PDB entry 8E8Z | electron microscopy, 3.15 A resolution | chains 2 and 3 of the 6 polymer chains in the assembly

Chain 2:
Molecule: Capsid protein VP2
Organism: Human poliovirus 1 strain Sabin
Reference sequence: Q27ZS4 (Q27ZS4_9ENTO); residue numbers follow UniProt; this construct covers 10-272
Amino-acid sequence (263 residues; each row starts with the number of its first residue):
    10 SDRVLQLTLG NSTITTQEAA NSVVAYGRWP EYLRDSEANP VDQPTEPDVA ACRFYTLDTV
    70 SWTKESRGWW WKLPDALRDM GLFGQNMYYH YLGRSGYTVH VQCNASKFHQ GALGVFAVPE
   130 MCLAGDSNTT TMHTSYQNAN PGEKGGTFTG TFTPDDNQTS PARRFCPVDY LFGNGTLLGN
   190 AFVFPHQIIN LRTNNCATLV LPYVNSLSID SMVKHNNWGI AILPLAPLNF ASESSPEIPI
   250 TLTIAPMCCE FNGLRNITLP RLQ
Unresolved in the structure: 242-243

Chain 3:
Molecule: Capsid protein VP3
Organism: Human poliovirus 1 strain Sabin
Reference sequence: E7CRL3 (E7CRL3_9ENTO); residues 1-235 here correspond to UniProt positions 342-576 (UniProt number = residue number + 341)
Amino-acid sequence (235 residues; row label = number of the first residue in the row):
     1 GLPVMNTPGS NQYLTADNFQ SPCALPEFDV TPPIDIPGEV KNMMELAEID TMIPFDLSAK
    61 KKNTMEMYRV RLSDKPHTDD PILCLSLSPA SDPRLSHTML GEILNYYTHW AGSLKFTFLF
   121 CGSMMATGKL LVSYAPPGAD PPKKRKEAML GTHVIWDIGL QSSCTMVVPW ISNTTYRQTI
   181 DDSFTEGGYI SVFYQTRIVV PLSTPREMDI LGFVSACNDF SVRLMRDTTH IEQKA

Chain 2 / chain 3 interface:
Pairs across the interface (66):
  Arg37(2) with Asp35(3), salt bridge; Pro37(3)
  Arg43(2) with Asp35(3), salt bridge
  Glu46(2) with Ile34(3); Asp35(3), hydrogen bond (side chain-backbone)
  Arg76(2) with Met65(3)
  Lys116(2) with Ser123(3); Met124(3), hydrogen bond (backbone-backbone); Met125(3)
  Phe117(2) with Ser123(3); Leu202(3); Ser203(3); Thr204(3); Pro205(3)
  His118(2) with Ser123(3)
  Gln119(2) with Cys121(3); Gly122(3); Ser123(3), hydrogen bond (side chain-backbone); Pro205(3); Glu207(3), hydrogen bond (side chain-backbone); Met208(3)
  Gly120(2) with Cys121(3), hydrogen bond (backbone-backbone)
  Ala121(2) with Cys121(3), hydrophobic
  Asp178(2) with Met65(3)
  Tyr179(2) with Asn63(3), hydrogen bond (side chain-backbone); Met65(3)
  Leu186(2) with Tyr68(3); His97(3)
  Leu187(2) with Met65(3), hydrophobic; Tyr68(3), hydrogen bond (backbone-side chain)
  Gly188(2) with Thr51(3); Met52(3), hydrogen bond (backbone-backbone); Tyr68(3), hydrogen bond (backbone-side chain)
  Asn189(2) with Thr51(3); His97(3), hydrogen bond (side chain-backbone); Thr98(3); Met99(3), hydrogen bond (side chain-backbone)
  Phe191(2) with Ile49(3); Asp50(3); Met52(3), hydrophobic; Phe213(3), hydrophobic
  Val192(2) with Ile49(3), hydrophobic
  Ile197(2) with Leu119(3), hydrophobic
  Asn199(2) with Phe120(3), hydrogen bond (side chain-backbone); Cys121(3)
  Arg201(2) with Phe120(3); Gly122(3), hydrogen bond (side chain-backbone); Ser123(3), hydrogen bond (side chain-backbone); Met124(3), hydrogen bond (side chain-backbone); Ala126(3), hydrogen bond (side chain-backbone); Gly159(3), hydrogen bond (side chain-backbone)
  Thr202(2) with Ser162(3)
  Val213(2) with Ile36(3), hydrophobic
  Asn214(2) with Ile36(3)
  Ser217(2) with Ile34(3)
  Pro233(2) with Met65(3); Arg69(3)
  Leu234(2) with Arg69(3), hydrogen bond (backbone-side chain); Leu211(3), hydrophobic
  Ala235(2) with Cys121(3), hydrophobic
  Pro236(2) with Arg69(3); Asp209(3)
  Asn238(2) with Pro205(3); Glu207(3)
  Ala240(2) with Ser203(3); Thr204(3)
Other interface residues (no listed pair), chain 2 (38 interface residues in all): Arg12, Tyr35, Pro211, Tyr212, Ser215, Leu216, Phe239
Other interface residues (no listed pair), chain 3 (40 interface residues in all): Gly38, Thr64, Met67, Arg71, Ile158, Leu160

Overview:
38 residues of chain 2 and 40 residues of chain 3 are in contact; the contacts include 18 hydrogen bonds and 2
salt bridges. Among the polar pairs are Arg37(2)-Asp35(3), Arg43(2)-Asp35(3) and Glu46(2)-Asp35(3).
Chain 2 is Capsid protein VP2 and chain 3 is Capsid protein VP3, both from Human poliovirus 1 strain Sabin;
the structure, 9H2 Fab-Sabin poliovirus 1 complex, was determined by electron microscopy together with 8E8L,
8E8R, 8E8S, 8E8X and 8E8Y from the same study.
